Entry 5AUL (X-ray diffraction, 1.10 A resolution); this record covers chains A and B.

Chain A:
Name: Phosphatidylinositol 3-kinase regulatory subunit alpha
Organism: Homo sapiens
UniProt: P27986 (P85A_HUMAN), isoform P27986-4; residues 614-720 here correspond to UniProt positions 622-728 (UniProt number = residue number + 8)
Sequence (109 residues; numbered 612 to 720; the number before each row is that of its first residue):
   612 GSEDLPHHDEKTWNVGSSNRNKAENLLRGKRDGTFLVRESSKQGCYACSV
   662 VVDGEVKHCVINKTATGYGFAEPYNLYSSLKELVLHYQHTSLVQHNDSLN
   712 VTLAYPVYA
Modified positions: Cys-656 (S-hydroxycysteine; CSO)
Construct notes: expression tag (612-613)

Chain B:
Name: T-cell-specific surface glycoprotein CD28
UniProt: P10747 (CD28_HUMAN); residue numbers follow UniProt; this construct covers 189-196
Sequence (8 residues; numbered 189 to 196; the number before each row is that of its first residue):
   189 SDYMNMTP
Unresolved in the structure: 189, 196
Modified positions: Tyr-191 (O-phosphotyrosine; PTR)
Swiss-Prot annotation at these positions:
  - modified residue: Ser-189 (Phosphoserine), Tyr-191 (Phosphotyrosine)
  - mutagenesis: Tyr-191 (Y191F: Greatly reduced phosphorylation by LCK)

Interface between chain A and chain B:
Residue-residue contacts (23; chain A residue first):
  Arg-631(A) / Asp-190(B)  hydrogen bond (side chain-backbone)
  Arg-631(A) / Tyr-191(B)
  Arg-649(A) / Tyr-191(B)
  Ser-651(A) / Tyr-191(B)
  Ser-652(A) / Tyr-191(B)
  Lys-653(A) / Tyr-191(B)
  Ala-658(A) / Tyr-191(B)
  Lys-668(A) / Met-192(B)
  His-669(A) / Tyr-191(B)
  His-669(A) / Met-192(B)  hydrogen bond (backbone-backbone)
  Cys-670(A) / Tyr-191(B)
  Cys-670(A) / Met-194(B)  hydrophobic
  Val-671(A) / Tyr-191(B)
  Phe-681(A) / Met-194(B)
  Ala-682(A) / Met-194(B)
  His-706(A) / Asn-193(B)
  His-706(A) / Met-194(B)  hydrogen bond (side chain-backbone)
  His-706(A) / Thr-195(B)
  Asn-707(A) / Met-192(B)
  Asn-707(A) / Asn-193(B)  hydrogen bond (side chain-backbone)
  Ser-709(A) / Met-192(B)
  Leu-710(A) / Met-192(B)  hydrophobic
  Leu-710(A) / Met-194(B)  hydrophobic
Other interface residues (no listed pair), chain A (18 interface residues in all): Glu-650, Leu-703
The authors on this interface:
  - specific contacts: Arg-631(A)/Tyr-191(B), Arg-649(A)/Tyr-191(B), Ser-651(A)/Tyr-191(B), Ser-652(A)/Tyr-191(B), Cys-670(A)/Met-194(B), Phe-681(A)/Met-194(B), Leu-703(A)/Met-194(B), His-706(A)/Met-194(B), Leu-710(A)/Met-194(B)
  - interface residues, chain A: Arg-649(A), Ser-651(A), Ser-652(A), Cys-670(A), Phe-681(A), Leu-703(A), His-706(A), Leu-710(A)

Summary:
Chain A and chain B form an interface of 18 and 6 residues respectively, with 4 hydrogen bonds. Among the
polar pairs are Arg-631(A)/Asp-190(B), His-706(A)/Met-194(B) and Asn-707(A)/Asn-193(B). The authors report
contacts between Arg-631(A) and Tyr-191(B), Arg-649(A) and Tyr-191(B) and Ser-651(A) and Tyr-191(B) among
others. From the paper: interface residues Arg-649(A), Ser-651(A) and Ser-652(A) among others.
Here chain A is Phosphatidylinositol 3-kinase regulatory subunit alpha (Homo sapiens) and chain B is
T-cell-specific surface glycoprotein CD28. Entry 5AUL (PI3K p85 C-terminal SH2 domain/CD28-derived peptide
complex) was determined by X-ray diffraction together with 5GJH from the same study.
